PDB entry 9FJS | electron microscopy, 3.48 A resolution | chains b and d of the 7 polymer chains in the assembly

# Chain b
Molecule: DNA-directed RNA polymerase subunit alpha
Organism: Mycobacterium tuberculosis H37Rv
Notes: EC 2.7.7.6
UniProt: P9WGZ1 (RPOA_MYCTU); residue numbers follow UniProt; this construct covers 1-347
Amino-acid sequence (347 residues; row label = number of the first residue in the row):
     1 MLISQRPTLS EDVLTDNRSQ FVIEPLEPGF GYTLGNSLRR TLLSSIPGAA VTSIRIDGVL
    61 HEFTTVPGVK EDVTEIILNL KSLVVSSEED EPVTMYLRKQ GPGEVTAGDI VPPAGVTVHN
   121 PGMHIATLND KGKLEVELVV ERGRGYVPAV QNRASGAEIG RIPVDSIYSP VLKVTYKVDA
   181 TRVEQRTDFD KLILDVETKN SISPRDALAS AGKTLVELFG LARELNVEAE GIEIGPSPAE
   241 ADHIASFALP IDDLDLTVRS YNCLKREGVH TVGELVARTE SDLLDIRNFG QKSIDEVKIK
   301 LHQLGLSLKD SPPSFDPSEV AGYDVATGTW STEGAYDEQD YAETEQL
Unresolved in the structure: 153-158, 238-347

# Chain d
Molecule: DNA-directed RNA polymerase subunit beta'
Organism: Mycobacterium tuberculosis H37Rv
Notes: EC 2.7.7.6
UniProt: P9WGY7 (RPOC_MYCTU); numbering as in UniProt (aligned over 4-1316)
Amino-acid sequence (1319 residues; numbered 4 to 1322; the number before each row is that of its first residue):
     4 VNFFDELRIG LATAEDIRQW SYGEVKKPET INYRTLKPEK DGLFCEKIFG PTRDWECYCG
    64 KYKRVRFKGI ICERCGVEVT RAKVRRERMG HIELAAPVTH IWYFKGVPSR LGYLLDLAPK
   124 DLEKIIYFAA YVITSVDEEM RHNELSTLEA EMAVERKAVE DQRDGELEAR AQKLEADLAE
   184 LEAEGAKADA RRKVRDGGER EMRQIRDRAQ RELDRLEDIW STFTKLAPKQ LIVDENLYRE
   244 LVDRYGEYFT GAMGAESIQK LIENFDIDAE AESLRDVIRN GKGQKKLRAL KRLKVVAAFQ
   304 QSGNSPMGMV LDAVPVIPPE LRPMVQLDGG RFATSDLNDL YRRVINRNNR LKRLIDLGAP
   364 EIIVNNEKRM LQESVDALFD NGRRGRPVTG PGNRPLKSLS DLLKGKQGRF RQNLLGKRVD
   424 YSGRSVIVVG PQLKLHQCGL PKLMALELFK PFVMKRLVDL NHAQNIKSAK RMVERQRPQV
   484 WDVLEEVIAE HPVLLNRAPT LHRLGIQAFE PMLVEGKAIQ LHPLVCEAFN ADFDGDQMAV
   544 HLPLSAEAQA EARILMLSSN NILSPASGRP LAMPRLDMVT GLYYLTTEVP GDTGEYQPAS
   604 GDHPETGVYS SPAEAIMAAD RGVLSVRAKI KVRLTQLRPP VEIEAELFGH SGWQPGDAWM
   664 AETTLGRVMF NELLPLGYPF VNKQMHKKVQ AAIINDLAER YPMIVVAQTV DKLKDAGFYW
   724 ATRSGVTVSM ADVLVPPRKK EILDHYEERA DKVEKQFQRG ALNHDERNEA LVEIWKEATD
   784 EVGQALREHY PDDNPIITIV DSGATGNFTQ TRTLAGMKGL VTNPKGEFIP RPVKSSFREG
   844 LTVLEYFINT HGARKGLADT ALRTADSGYL TRRLVDVSQD VIVREHDCQT ERGIVVELAE
   904 RAPDGTLIRD PYIETSAYAR TLGTDAVDEA GNVIVERGQD LGDPEIDALL AAGITQVKVR
   964 SVLTCATSTG VCATCYGRSM ATGKLVDIGE AVGIVAAQSI GEPGTQLTMR TFHQGGVGED
  1024 ITGGLPRVQE LFEARVPRGK APIADVTGRV RLEDGERFYK ITIVPDDGGE EVVYDKISKR
  1084 QRLRVFKHED GSERVLSDGD HVEVGQQLME GSADPHEVLR VQGPREVQIH LVREVQEVYR
  1144 AQGVSIHDKH IEVIVRQMLR RVTIIDSGST EFLPGSLIDR AEFEAENRRV VAEGGEPAAG
  1204 RPVLMGITKA SLATDSWLSA ASFQETTRVL TDAAINCRSD KLNGLKENVI IGKLIPAGTG
  1264 INRYRNIAVQ PTEEARAAAY TIPSYEDQYY SPDFGAATGA AVPLDDYGYS DYRHHHHHH
Unresolved in the structure: 1013-1023, 1284-1322
Sequence notes: expression tag (1317-1322)
Metal / ion sites: Zn2+ site 1: Cys-60, Cys-62, Cys-75, Cys-78; Mg2+: Asp-535, Asp-537, Asp-539; Zn2+ site 2: Cys-891, Cys-968, Cys-975, Cys-978
UniProt features mapped onto this chain:
  - binding site (Zn(2+)): Cys-60, Cys-62, Cys-75, Cys-78, Cys-891, Cys-968, Cys-975, Cys-978
  - binding site (Mg(2+)): Asp-535, Asp-537, Asp-539

# Chain b / chain d interface
Contacting residue pairs (31; chain b residue first):
  Arg-39(b) / Asp-623(d)  salt bridge
  Leu-43(b) / Met-620(d)  hydrophobic
  Leu-43(b) / Asp-623(d)
  Glu-62(b) / Asp-605(d)
  Glu-62(b) / Pro-607(d)
  Phe-63(b) / Ala-602(d)  hydrophobic
  Phe-63(b) / Glu-608(d)
  Thr-74(b) / Glu-608(d)  hydrogen bond
  Thr-74(b) / Val-611(d)
  Leu-78(b) / Val-611(d)
  Leu-78(b) / Tyr-612(d)
  Leu-78(b) / Ser-613(d)
  Leu-78(b) / Met-663(d)  hydrophobic
  Asn-79(b) / Arg-636(d)  hydrogen bond
  Lys-81(b) / Val-611(d)  hydrogen bond (side chain-backbone)
  Lys-81(b) / Glu-617(d)  salt bridge
  Tyr-146(b) / Tyr-612(d)
  Tyr-146(b) / Glu-617(d)
  Tyr-146(b) / Met-620(d)  hydrophobic
  Tyr-146(b) / Ala-621(d)  hydrophobic
  Tyr-146(b) / Arg-624(d)  hydrogen bond (backbone-side chain)
  Pro-148(b) / Arg-624(d)
  Pro-148(b) / Val-626(d)  hydrophobic
  Asn-152(b) / His-606(d)
  Ile-167(b) / Glu-617(d)
  Ile-167(b) / Met-620(d)  hydrophobic
  Leu-172(b) / Ala-616(d)
  Leu-172(b) / Met-620(d)
  Lys-173(b) / Glu-675(d)  salt bridge
  Arg-182(b) / Glu-488(d)
  Gln-185(b) / Lys-445(d)  hydrogen bond (backbone-side chain)
Interface residues without a listed pair, chain b (26 interface residues in all): Arg-40, His-61, Glu-75, Val-147, Ile-162, Asp-165, Val-171, Glu-184, Arg-186, Thr-187
Interface residues without a listed pair, chain d (27 interface residues in all): Pro-481, Trp-484, Asp-485, Leu-516, Glu-518, Gly-604, Ile-619

# Overview
26 residues of chain b face 27 of chain d across their interface; the contacts include 5 hydrogen bonds and 3
salt bridges. Polar contacts include Arg-39(b)/Asp-623(d), Lys-81(b)/Glu-617(d) and Lys-173(b)/Glu-675(d).
Curated annotation (UniProt) lists 8 Zn2+-binding residues and 3 Mg2+-binding residues on chain d.
Here chain b is DNA-directed RNA polymerase subunit alpha and chain d is DNA-directed RNA polymerase subunit
beta', both from Mycobacterium tuberculosis H37Rv. Entry 9FJS (Cryo-EM structure of Mycobacterium tuberculosis
sigma-B RNA polymerase bound to -10 promoter element ssDNA oligo - ...) was determined by electron microscopy
together with 9FJR and 9FJP from the same study.
